6QW4 - chains A and P; structure by X-ray diffraction, 2.10 A resolution.

Chain A:
Name: Streptavidin
From: Streptomyces avidinii
UniProt: P22629 (SAV_STRAV); residues 14-139 here correspond to UniProt positions 38-163 (UniProt number = residue number + 24)
Sequence (127 residues; each row starts with the number of its first residue):
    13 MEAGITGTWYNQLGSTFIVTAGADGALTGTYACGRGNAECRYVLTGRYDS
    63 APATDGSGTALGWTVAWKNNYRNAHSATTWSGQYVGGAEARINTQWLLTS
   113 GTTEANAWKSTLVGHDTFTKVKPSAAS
Not modelled in the structure: 13-14, 136-139
Sequence notes: initiating methionine (13); variant Ala44 (Glu68 in P22629), Cys45 (Ser69 in P22629), Gly46 (Ala70 in P22629), Arg47 (Val71 in P22629); conflict Cys52 (Ser76 in P22629)
Curated features (UniProtKB/Swiss-Prot):
  - motif: Arg59 to Asp61 (Cell attachment site)
  - binding site (biotin): Tyr43, Tyr54, Trp92, Trp108, Trp120
Disulfide bonds: Cys45-Cys52
What the authors report for this chain:
  - conformationally variable residues (loop rearrangement): Cys45 to Cys52

Chain P:
Name: Strep-tag II peptide
Sequence (12 residues; row label = number of the first residue in the row; note: 90 numbers in that range are skipped by the numbering (no residue carries them; nothing is unmodelled there); numbering starts at 0):
     0 XSAWSHPQFEK
   101 X
Not modelled in the structure: 0-3
Modified / non-standard residues: BE2 (2-aminobenzoic acid) at position 0; NH2 (amino group) at position 101
Covalent attachments: covalent link Lys10-NH2_101

How chain A and chain P interact:
Contacting residue pairs (20; chain A residue first):
  Ser27(A) - Gln7(P)
  Cys45(A) - Glu9(P)
  Cys45(A) - Lys10(P)  hydrogen bond (side chain-backbone)
  Cys45(A) - NH2_101(P)
  Gly46(A) - Lys10(P)  hydrogen bond (backbone-backbone)
  Arg47(A) - Lys10(P)  hydrogen bond (backbone-backbone)
  Tyr54(A) - Pro6(P)
  Trp79(A) - His5(P)
  Trp79(A) - Pro6(P)  hydrophobic
  Trp79(A) - Gln7(P)
  Arg84(A) - Pro6(P)
  Arg84(A) - Glu9(P)  salt bridge
  Ala86(A) - His5(P)
  Ser88(A) - His5(P)  hydrogen bond
  Thr90(A) - Gln7(P)  hydrogen bond
  Trp92(A) - Gln7(P)
  Trp108(A) - Gln7(P)
  Trp108(A) - Phe8(P)  hydrophobic
  Leu110(A) - His5(P)
  Leu110(A) - Gln7(P)
Interface residues without a listed pair, chain A (16 interface residues in all): Leu25, Tyr43, Asp128
Interface residues without a listed pair, chain P (8 interface residues in all): Ser4
Interface features reported in the paper:
  - pairs named by the authors: Arg47(A)-Lys10(P) (backbone contact), Arg84(A)-Glu9(P) (salt bridge)

In short:
Chain A and chain P form an interface of 16 and 8 residues respectively, with 5 hydrogen bonds and 1 salt
bridge. Polar contacts include Arg84(A)-Glu9(P), Cys45(A)-Lys10(P) and Ser88(A)-His5(P). The paper describes a
backbone contact between Arg47(A) and Lys10(P); a salt bridge between Arg84(A) and Glu9(P). From the paper:
conformational variability at Cys45(A).
Chain A is Streptavidin (Streptomyces avidinii) and chain P is Strep-tag II peptide; the structure, Engineered
streptavidin variant (ACGR) in complex with the Strep-tag II peptide, was determined by X-ray diffraction,
deposited together with 6TIP, 6SOK, 6SOS, 6QSY and 6QBB.
